9JQE - chains A and F of the 24 polymer chains in the assembly; structure by electron microscopy, 1.83 A resolution.

[Chain A (and F)]
Molecule: Ferritin heavy chain
From: Homo sapiens
Notes: EC 1.16.3.1; chain F of this document is another copy of the same molecule, construct and numbering; everything in this record applies to it too
Reference sequence: P02794 (FRIH_HUMAN); residues 0-182 here correspond to UniProt positions 1-183 (UniProt number = residue number + 1)
Sequence (183 residues; each row starts with the number of its first residue; numbering starts at 0):
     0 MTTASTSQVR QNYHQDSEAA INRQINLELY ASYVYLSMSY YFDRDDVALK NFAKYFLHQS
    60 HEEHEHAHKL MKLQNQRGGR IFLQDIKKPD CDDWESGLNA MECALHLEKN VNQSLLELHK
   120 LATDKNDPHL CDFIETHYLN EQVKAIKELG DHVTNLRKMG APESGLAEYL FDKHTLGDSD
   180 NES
Disordered / not traced: 0-4, 177-182
Modified / non-standard residues: His63 (N1-methylated histidine; MHS); His67 (N1-methylated histidine; MHS)
Differences from the reference sequence: engineered mutation His63 (Arg64 in P02794), His67 (Glu68 in P02794)
Metal / ion sites: Cu ion site 1: Glu27, Glu62, His65; Cu ion site 2: Glu62, Glu107
UniProt features mapped onto this chain:
  - binding site (Fe cation): Glu27, Glu62, His65, Glu107, Gln141
  - site: Arg22 (Essential for association with cargo receptor NCOA4)
  - modified residue: Met0 (N-acetylmethionine), Thr1 (N-acetylthreonine), Ser178 (Phosphoserine), Ser182 (Phosphoserine)
Reported in the primary citation:
  - Cu ion coordination: Glu27, Glu62, His65, Glu107

[Interface between chain A and chain F]
Pairs across the interface - 23 pairs, chain A then chain F:
  Gln7(A) - Leu104(F)
  Gln7(A) - Lys108(F)  hydrogen bond (backbone-side chain)
  Gln7(A) - Gly149(F)  hydrogen bond (side chain-backbone)
  Gln7(A) - Val152(F)
  Gln7(A) - Thr153(F)  hydrogen bond
  Gln7(A) - Arg156(F)
  Val8(A) - Ile145(F)
  Arg9(A) - Lys108(F)  hydrogen bond (backbone-side chain)
  Gln10(A) - Lys108(F)  hydrogen bond (side chain-backbone)
  Gln10(A) - Asn111(F)  hydrogen bond
  Gln10(A) - Gln112(F)
  Gln10(A) - Ile145(F)
  Asn11(A) - Leu115(F)
  Asn74(A) - Lys146(F)
  Gln75(A) - Lys143(F)
  Arg76(A) - Val142(F)
  Pro127(A) - Leu115(F)  hydrophobic
  Pro127(A) - His118(F)
  Pro127(A) - Leu138(F)  hydrophobic
  His128(A) - Leu138(F)
  His128(A) - Asn139(F)  hydrogen bond
  His128(A) - Val142(F)
  Asp131(A) - Glu134(F)
Other interface residues (no listed pair), chain A (13 interface residues in all): Asn125, Glu134
Other interface residues (no listed pair), chain F (19 interface residues in all): Lys119, Thr135

[Overview]
The interface between chain A and chain F involves 13 residues on one side and 19 on the other; the contacts
include 7 hydrogen bonds. Among the polar pairs are Gln7(A)-Lys108(F), Gln7(A)-Gly149(F) and
Gln7(A)-Thr153(F). From the paper: Cu ion coordination by Glu27(A), Glu62(A) and His65(A) among others.
Both chains are Ferritin heavy chain (Homo sapiens). Entry 9JQE (Cryo-EM structure of ferritin variant
R63MeH/R67MeH with Cu(II)) was determined by electron microscopy (same publication as 9JIU, 9JQB, 9JQC and
9JQD).
